PDB entry 7EA3 | electron microscopy, 4.31 A resolution (low resolution: residue-level contacts below are approximate; hydrogen-bond / salt-bridge calls are withheld) | chains E and L of the 24 polymer chains in the assembly

[Chain E]
Protein: Trafficking protein particle complex subunit 23
Organism: Saccharomyces cerevisiae (strain ATCC 204508 / S288c)
UniProtKB: Q03784 (TRS23_YEAST); numbering as in UniProt (aligned over 1-219)
Sequence (219 residues; each row starts with the number of its first residue):
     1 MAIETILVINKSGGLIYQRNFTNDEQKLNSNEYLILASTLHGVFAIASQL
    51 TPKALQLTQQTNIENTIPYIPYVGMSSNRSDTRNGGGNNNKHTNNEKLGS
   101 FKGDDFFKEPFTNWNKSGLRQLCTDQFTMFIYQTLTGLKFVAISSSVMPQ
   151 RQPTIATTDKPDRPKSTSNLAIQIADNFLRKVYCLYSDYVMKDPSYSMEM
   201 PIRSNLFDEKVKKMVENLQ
Not modelled in the structure: 56-64, 76-103, 149-168

[Chain L]
Protein: GTP-binding protein YPT32/YPT11
Organism: Saccharomyces cerevisiae (strain ATCC 204508 / S288c)
UniProtKB: P51996 (YPT32_YEAST); residue numbers follow UniProt; this construct covers 1-222
Sequence (222 residues; each row starts with the number of its first residue):
     1 MSNEDYGYDYDYLFKIVLIGDSGVGKSNLLSRFTTDEFNIESKSTIGVEF
    51 ATRTIEVENKKIKAQIWDTAGQERYRAITSAYYRGAVGALIVYDISKSSS
   101 YENCNHWLTELRENADDNVAVGLIGNKSDLAHLRAVPTDEAKNFAMENQM
   151 LFTETSALNSDNVDKAFRELIVAIFQMVSKHQVDLSGSGTNNMGSNGAPK
   201 GPTISLTPAPKEDKKKKSSNCC
Not modelled in the structure: 1-6, 201-222

[How chain E and chain L interact]
Pairs across the interface (28; chain E residue first):
  Ser12(E) - Lys15(L)
  Ser12(E) - Arg84(L)
  Ser12(E) - Gly85(L)
  Gly13(E) - Trp67(L)
  Gln18(E) - Tyr8(L)
  Asn29(E) - Gly7(L)
  Asn31(E) - Phe38(L)
  Asn31(E) - Thr52(L)
  Tyr33(E) - Tyr8(L)
  Leu34(E) - Tyr10(L)
  Leu34(E) - Lys63(L)
  Leu34(E) - Gln65(L)
  Ile35(E) - Asn39(L)
  Ile35(E) - Phe50(L)
  Ser38(E) - Phe50(L)
  Ser38(E) - Gln65(L)
  Ser38(E) - Trp67(L)
  Thr39(E) - Phe50(L)
  His41(E) - Trp67(L)
  Gly42(E) - Tyr82(L)
  Ala45(E) - Ile78(L)
  Ile46(E) - Ile46(L)
  Ile46(E) - Ile78(L)
  Gln49(E) - Ile78(L)
  Met200(E) - Asp11(L)
  Met200(E) - Tyr12(L)
  Pro201(E) - Tyr10(L)
  Pro201(E) - Asp11(L)
Also at the interface, not in a pair above, chain E (24 interface residues in all): Gly14, Leu15, Ser30, Val43, Ser197, Glu199, Arg203
Also at the interface, not in a pair above, chain L (23 interface residues in all): Leu13, Glu37, Thr45, Ala81, Lys180

[Summary]
The interface between chain E and chain L involves 24 residues on one side and 23 on the other.
Here chain E is Trafficking protein particle complex subunit 23 and chain L is GTP-binding protein
YPT32/YPT11, both from Saccharomyces cerevisiae (strain ATCC 204508 / S288c). Entry 7EA3 (Intact Ypt32-TRAPPII
(dimer)) was determined by electron microscopy together with 7E2C, 7E2D, 7E8S, 7E8T, 7E93 and 7E94 from the
same study.
